PDB entry 4RQM | X-ray diffraction, 1.75 A resolution | chain A

Chain A:
Molecule: Protein bicaudal C homolog 1
Source organism: Homo sapiens
Notes: fragment: SAM domain of BICC1
UniProtKB: Q9H694 (BICC1_HUMAN); numbering as in UniProt (aligned over 870-939)
Sequence (71 residues; row label = number of the first residue in the row):
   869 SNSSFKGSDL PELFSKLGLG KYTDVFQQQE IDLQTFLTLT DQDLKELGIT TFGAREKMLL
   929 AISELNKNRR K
Unresolved in the structure: 869-873, 937-939
Differences from the reference sequence: cloning artifact (869); engineered mutation Glu924 (Arg in Q9H694)
Modified residues: Mse926 (selenomethionine; parent Met)
Bound ions: Zn2+: Glu924 (shared with 1 residue of chain B)
Reported in the primary citation:
  - self-association interface (contacts with another copy of this molecule): Asp900, Lys913, Phe920
  - interface hot spots (mutagenesis) - K913E: decreased binding to Bicc1 homopolymers
  - mutagenesis - R924E: decreased binding to Bicc1 homopolymers
  - mutagenesis - E898K/F920E, D911K/F920E: abolished binding to ANKS3 EH mutant F472E
  - mutagenesis - E898K, D900K, D911K, F920E, R924E, K925E: decreased binding to Protein bicaudal C homolog 1 (chain A)
  - mutagenesis - T903E, K913E: decreased binding to another copy of this molecule

In short:
The paper reports that E898K, D900K and D911K, among others, reduce binding to Protein bicaudal C homolog 1
(chain A); a self-association interface involving Asp900, Lys913 and Phe920; 10 substitutions were tested in
all.
Chain A is Protein bicaudal C homolog 1 (Homo sapiens); the structure, Crystal structure of the SeMET BICC1
SAM Domain R924E mutant, was determined by X-ray diffraction (same publication as 4RQN).
